7DOQ - chains A and B; structure by X-ray diffraction, 2.20 A resolution.

== Chain A (and B) ==
Protein: Acid phosphatase
From: Legionella pneumophila
Notes: chain B of this document is another copy of the same molecule, construct and numbering; everything in this record applies to it too
Reference sequence: A0A2S6F805 (A0A2S6F805_LEGPN); residue numbers follow UniProt; this construct covers 22-353
Chain sequence (335 residues; numbered 19 to 353; the number before each row is that of its first residue):
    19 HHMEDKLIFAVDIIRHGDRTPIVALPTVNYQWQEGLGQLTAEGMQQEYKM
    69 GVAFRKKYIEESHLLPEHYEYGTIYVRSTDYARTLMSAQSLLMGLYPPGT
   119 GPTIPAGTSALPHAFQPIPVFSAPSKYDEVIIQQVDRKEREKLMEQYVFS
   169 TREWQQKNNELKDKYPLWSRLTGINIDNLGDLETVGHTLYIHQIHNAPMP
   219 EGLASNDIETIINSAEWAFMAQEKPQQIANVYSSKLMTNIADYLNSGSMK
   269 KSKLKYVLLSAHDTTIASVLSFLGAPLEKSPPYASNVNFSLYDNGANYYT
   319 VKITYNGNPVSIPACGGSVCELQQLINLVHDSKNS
Differences from the reference sequence: expression tag (19-21)
Disulfides: C333-C338

== Interface between chain A and chain B ==
Contacting residue pairs - 79 pairs, chain A then chain B:
  E52(A) - Y89(B)
  Q56(A) - Y89(B)
  A59(A) - T121(B)
  A59(A) - I122(B)
  A59(A) - A128(B)
  E60(A) - I122(B)
  E60(A) - P123(B)
  M62(A) - P120(B)  hydrophobic
  M62(A) - L129(B)
  M62(A) - P135(B)
  Q63(A) - I122(B)
  Q63(A) - A128(B)
  Y66(A) - L129(B)  hydrophobic
  Y66(A) - P130(B)
  Y87(A) - M104(B)  hydrophobic
  Y89(A) - E52(B)
  Y89(A) - Q56(B)
  Y89(A) - A100(B)  hydrophobic
  D98(A) - F139(B)
  A100(A) - P137(B)  hydrophobic
  A100(A) - F139(B)
  L103(A) - P137(B)  hydrophobic
  L103(A) - V138(B)
  L103(A) - F139(B)  hydrophobic
  M104(A) - P135(B)
  M104(A) - P137(B)
  Q107(A) - Q107(B)
  Q107(A) - F133(B)
  Q107(A) - P135(B)
  Q107(A) - I136(B)
  S108(A) - L129(B)
  S108(A) - P135(B)
  M111(A) - L129(B)  hydrophobic
  M111(A) - F133(B)  hydrophobic
  P116(A) - F133(B)  hydrophobic
  P120(A) - A59(B)  hydrophobic
  P120(A) - M62(B)  hydrophobic
  T121(A) - A59(B)
  I122(A) - A59(B)
  I122(A) - E60(B)
  I122(A) - Q63(B)
  P123(A) - E60(B)
  S127(A) - Q63(B)
  A128(A) - A59(B)
  A128(A) - Q63(B)
  L129(A) - M62(B)
  L129(A) - Y66(B)  hydrophobic
  L129(A) - M111(B)  hydrophobic
  P130(A) - Y66(B)
  P130(A) - P116(B)  hydrophobic
  P130(A) - F133(B)
  H131(A) - P116(B)
  H131(A) - H131(B)
  F133(A) - Q107(B)
  F133(A) - M111(B)  hydrophobic
  F133(A) - F133(B)  hydrophobic
  P135(A) - M62(B)  hydrophobic
  P135(A) - M104(B)
  P135(A) - Q107(B)
  P135(A) - S108(B)
  I136(A) - Q107(B)  hydrogen bond (backbone-side chain)
  P137(A) - A100(B)  hydrophobic
  P137(A) - M104(B)
  V138(A) - L103(B)
  F139(A) - D98(B)
  F139(A) - A100(B)
  F139(A) - L103(B)  hydrophobic
  S140(A) - S140(B)
  S140(A) - A141(B)
  S140(A) - P142(B)
  A141(A) - S140(B)
  A141(A) - P142(B)
  P142(A) - S140(B)
  P142(A) - A141(B)
  K144(A) - E147(B)  salt bridge
  Y145(A) - Y145(B)
  Y145(A) - E147(B)  hydrogen bond
  E147(A) - K144(B)  salt bridge
  E147(A) - Y145(B)  hydrogen bond
Other interface residues (no listed pair), chain A (41 interface residues in all): Y99, T126, Q134
Other interface residues (no listed pair), chain B (39 interface residues in all): Y87, Y99, Q134

== Summary ==
41 residues of chain A and 39 residues of chain B are in contact; the contacts include 3 hydrogen bonds and 2
salt bridges. Polar contacts include K144(A)-E147(B), I136(A)-Q107(B) and Y145(A)-E147(B).
Chain A and chain B are both Acid phosphatase (Legionella pneumophila); the structure, Lp major histidine acid
phosphatase mutant D281A/5'-AMP, was determined by X-ray diffraction.
